PDB entry 7P4Z | X-ray diffraction, 2.20 A resolution | chains A and B

Chain A (and B):
Molecule: Avidin
From: Gallus gallus
Notes: chain B of this document is another copy of the same molecule, construct and numbering; everything in this record applies to it too
Reference sequence: P02701 (AVID_CHICK); residue numbers follow UniProt; this construct covers 27-147
Amino-acid sequence (121 residues; each row starts with the number of its first residue):
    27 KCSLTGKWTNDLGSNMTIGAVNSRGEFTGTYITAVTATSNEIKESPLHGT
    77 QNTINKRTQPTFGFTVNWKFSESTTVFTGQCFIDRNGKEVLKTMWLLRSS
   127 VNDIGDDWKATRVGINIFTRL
Unresolved in the structure: 62-66 (chain B: 61-65)
Cystine bridges: Cys28-Cys107
Glycans and other covalent adducts: N-acetylglucosamine (NAG) linked to Asn41

Interface between chain A and chain B:
Contacting residue pairs - 106 pairs, chain A then chain B:
  Arg50(A) with Asn93(B), hydrogen bond (backbone-side chain)
  Glu52(A) with His74(B), salt bridge
  His74(A) with Glu52(B), salt bridge; Thr76(B)
  Thr76(A) with His74(B); Thr91(B); Asn93(B)
  Gln77(A) with Asn93(B)
  Asn78(A) with Asn93(B); Trp94(B), hydrogen bond (side chain-backbone); Ser97(B), hydrogen bond (side chain-backbone); Glu98(B), hydrogen bond (side chain-backbone); Ser99(B), hydrogen bond (side chain-backbone); Thr100(B)
  Thr79(A) with Lys95(B), hydrogen bond
  Ile80(A) with Trp94(B); Lys95(B); Ser97(B); Glu98(B)
  Asn81(A) with Glu98(B), hydrogen bond
  Arg83(A) with Glu98(B), salt bridge; Asn128(B), hydrogen bond
  Gln85(A) with Asn128(B)
  Thr87(A) with Glu98(B), hydrogen bond (side chain-backbone); Ser99(B); Thr100(B), hydrogen bond; Arg124(B); Ser125(B); Ser126(B)
  Phe88(A) with Thr100(B), hydrogen bond (backbone-side chain)
  Gly89(A) with Thr91(B), hydrogen bond (backbone-side chain); Thr100(B); Val102(B)
  Phe90(A) with Thr91(B), hydrogen bond (backbone-side chain); Val102(B)
  Thr91(A) with Thr76(B); Gly89(B), hydrogen bond (side chain-backbone); Phe90(B), hydrogen bond (side chain-backbone)
  Asn93(A) with Arg50(B); Thr76(B); Gln77(B); Asn78(B)
  Trp94(A) with Asn78(B), hydrogen bond (backbone-side chain); Ile80(B)
  Lys95(A) with Thr79(B), hydrogen bond; Ile80(B)
  Ser97(A) with Asn78(B), hydrogen bond (backbone-side chain); Ile80(B)
  Glu98(A) with Asn78(B), hydrogen bond (backbone-side chain); Ile80(B); Asn81(B), hydrogen bond; Arg83(B), salt bridge; Thr87(B), hydrogen bond (backbone-side chain)
  Ser99(A) with Asn78(B), hydrogen bond (backbone-side chain); Thr87(B)
  Thr100(A) with Asn78(B); Thr87(B), hydrogen bond; Phe88(B), hydrogen bond (side chain-backbone); Gly89(B); Thr104(B)
  Val102(A) with Gly89(B); Val102(B), hydrophobic; Phe103(B); Thr104(B)
  Phe103(A) with Val102(B)
  Thr104(A) with Thr100(B); Val102(B); Leu122(B); Arg124(B)
  Gly105(A) with Arg124(B)
  Gln106(A) with Arg124(B), hydrogen bond; Ser125(B); Ser126(B); Val127(B), hydrogen bond (side chain-backbone)
  Phe108(A) with Arg124(B); Val127(B), hydrophobic; Asp129(B); Ile130(B), hydrophobic; Asp133(B)
  Lys118(A) with Arg124(B); Asp133(B), salt bridge
  Met120(A) with Leu122(B); Thr137(B)
  Trp121(A) with Leu122(B)
  Leu122(A) with Thr104(B); Met120(B); Trp121(B); Leu122(B), hydrophobic
  Arg124(A) with Thr87(B); Thr104(B); Gly105(B); Gln106(B), hydrogen bond; Phe108(B)
  Ser125(A) with Gln106(B)
  Ser126(A) with Thr87(B); Gln106(B)
  Val127(A) with Gln106(B), hydrogen bond (backbone-side chain); Phe108(B), hydrophobic
  Asn128(A) with Arg83(B), hydrogen bond; Gln85(B), hydrogen bond (backbone-side chain)
  Asp129(A) with Phe108(B)
  Ile130(A) with Phe108(B), hydrophobic; Val116(B), hydrophobic
  Asp133(A) with Phe108(B); Lys118(B)
  Thr137(A) with Met120(B)
Other interface residues (no listed pair), chain A (43 interface residues in all): Gly75
Other interface residues (no listed pair), chain B (45 interface residues in all): Gly75, Asp110

Overview:
43 residues of chain A and 45 residues of chain B are in contact, with 30 hydrogen bonds and 5 salt bridges.
Polar pairs include Glu52(A)-His74(B), Arg83(A)-Glu98(B) and Lys118(A)-Asp133(B). Covalently linked
N-acetylglucosamine: at Asn41(A).
Both chains are Avidin (Gallus gallus). Entry 7P4Z (Crystal structure of avidin from hen egg white in space
group C2) was determined by X-ray diffraction (same publication as 7P4W).
